Entry 1GAD (X-ray diffraction, 1.80 A resolution); this record covers chains O and P.

== Chain O (and P) ==
Molecule: D-glyceraldehyde-3-phosphate dehydrogenase
From: Escherichia coli
Notes: EC 1.2.1.12; chain P of this document is another copy of the same molecule, construct and numbering; everything in this record applies to it too
UniProtKB: P0A9B2 (G3P1_ECOLI); the construct lacks a stretch of the UniProt sequence and is renumbered around it, so the offset changes along the chain: 0-34 = UniProt 1-35; 36-122 = UniProt 36-122; 123-138 = UniProt 124-139; 141-330 = UniProt 141-330
Chain sequence (330 residues; each row starts with the number of its first residue; note: 3 numbers in that range are skipped by the numbering (no residue carries them; nothing is unmodelled there); numbering starts at 0):
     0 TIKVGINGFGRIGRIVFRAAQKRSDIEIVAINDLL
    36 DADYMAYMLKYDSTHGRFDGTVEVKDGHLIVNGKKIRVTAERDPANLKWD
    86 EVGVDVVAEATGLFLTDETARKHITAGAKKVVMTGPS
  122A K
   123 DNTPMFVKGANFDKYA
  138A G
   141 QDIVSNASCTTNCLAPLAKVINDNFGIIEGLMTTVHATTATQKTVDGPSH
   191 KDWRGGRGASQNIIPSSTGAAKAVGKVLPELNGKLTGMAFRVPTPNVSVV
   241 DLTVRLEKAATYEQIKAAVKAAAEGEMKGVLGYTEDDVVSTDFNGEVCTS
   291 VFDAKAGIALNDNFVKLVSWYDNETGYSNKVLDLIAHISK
Small-molecule neighbours: NAD (nicotinamide-adenine-dinucleotide): Asn-6, Gly-7, Phe-8, Gly-9, Arg-10, Ile-11, Asn-31, Asp-32, Leu-33, Glu-76, Arg-77, Ala-95, Thr-96, Gly-97, Leu-98, Phe-99, Leu-100, Thr-119, Gly-120, Cys-149, Thr-179, Ala-180, Pro-188, Asn-313, Glu-314, Tyr-317

== How chain O and chain P interact ==
Residue-residue contacts (94):
  Glu-169(O) / Arg-245(P)
  Glu-169(O) / Leu-300(P)
  Glu-169(O) / Asn-301(P)  hydrogen bond
  Glu-169(O) / Phe-304(P)
  Gly-170(O) / Leu-300(P)
  Gly-170(O) / Phe-304(P)
  Leu-171(O) / Thr-243(P)
  Leu-171(O) / Leu-300(P)  hydrophobic
  Leu-171(O) / Phe-304(P)  hydrophobic
  Leu-171(O) / Val-305(P)
  Leu-171(O) / Lys-306(P)
  Met-172(O) / Lys-306(P)
  Thr-173(O) / Asp-241(P)  hydrogen bond
  Thr-173(O) / Lys-306(P)  hydrogen bond
  Val-175(O) / Ile-203(P)
  Trp-193(O) / Asp-277(P)
  Arg-194(O) / Asp-276(P)
  Arg-194(O) / Asp-277(P)
  Arg-194(O) / Val-278(P)  hydrogen bond (side chain-backbone)
  Arg-194(O) / Val-279(P)
  Arg-194(O) / Asp-293(P)  salt bridge
  Arg-194(O) / Lys-295(P)
  Arg-194(O) / Ala-296(P)
  Arg-197(O) / Val-279(P)
  Arg-197(O) / Thr-281(P)
  Arg-197(O) / Asp-282(P)  salt bridge
  Gln-201(O) / Thr-281(P)
  Asn-202(O) / Val-279(P)
  Asn-202(O) / Ser-280(P)
  Asn-202(O) / Thr-281(P)  hydrogen bond
  Ile-203(O) / Val-175(P)  hydrophobic
  Ile-203(O) / Val-232(P)  hydrophobic
  Ile-203(O) / Val-279(P)
  Ile-203(O) / Ser-280(P)  hydrogen bond (backbone-side chain)
  Ile-203(O) / Trp-310(P)
  Ile-204(O) / Val-279(P)  hydrophobic
  Pro-205(O) / Val-278(P)
  Pro-205(O) / Trp-310(P)  hydrophobic
  Gly-223(O) / Leu-300(P)
  Lys-224(O) / Leu-300(P)
  Leu-225(O) / Leu-300(P)
  Thr-226(O) / Ile-298(P)
  Thr-226(O) / Leu-300(P)
  Gly-227(O) / Ile-298(P)
  Met-228(O) / Lys-306(P)
  Phe-230(O) / Asp-241(P)
  Val-232(O) / Val-232(P)  hydrophobic
  Pro-233(O) / Pro-233(P)
  Pro-233(O) / Thr-234(P)
  Thr-234(O) / Gln-201(P)
  Thr-234(O) / Pro-233(P)
  Val-237(O) / Ile-203(P)
  Val-239(O) / Phe-230(P)  hydrophobic
  Asp-241(O) / Thr-173(P)  hydrogen bond
  Asp-241(O) / Phe-230(P)
  Thr-243(O) / Leu-171(P)
  Thr-243(O) / Thr-243(P)
  Arg-245(O) / Arg-245(P)
  Asp-277(O) / Trp-193(P)
  Asp-277(O) / Arg-194(P)
  Val-278(O) / Arg-194(P)  hydrogen bond (backbone-side chain)
  Val-278(O) / Pro-205(P)
  Val-279(O) / Arg-194(P)
  Val-279(O) / Arg-197(P)
  Val-279(O) / Asn-202(P)
  Val-279(O) / Ile-203(P)
  Ser-280(O) / Gln-201(P)
  Ser-280(O) / Asn-202(P)  hydrogen bond
  Ser-280(O) / Ile-203(P)  hydrogen bond (side chain-backbone)
  Thr-281(O) / Arg-197(P)
  Thr-281(O) / Gln-201(P)
  Thr-281(O) / Asn-202(P)  hydrogen bond
  Asp-282(O) / Arg-197(P)  salt bridge
  Asp-293(O) / Arg-194(P)  salt bridge
  Lys-295(O) / Arg-194(P)
  Ala-296(O) / Arg-194(P)
  Ala-296(O) / Met-228(P)
  Ile-298(O) / Thr-226(P)
  Ile-298(O) / Gly-227(P)
  Leu-300(O) / Glu-169(P)
  Leu-300(O) / Gly-223(P)
  Leu-300(O) / Lys-224(P)
  Asn-301(O) / Glu-169(P)  hydrogen bond
  Phe-304(O) / Glu-169(P)
  Phe-304(O) / Gly-170(P)
  Phe-304(O) / Leu-171(P)  hydrophobic
  Phe-304(O) / Phe-304(P)  hydrophobic
  Val-305(O) / Leu-171(P)
  Lys-306(O) / Leu-171(P)
  Lys-306(O) / Met-172(P)
  Lys-306(O) / Thr-173(P)  hydrogen bond
  Lys-306(O) / Met-228(P)
  Trp-310(O) / Ile-203(P)
  Trp-310(O) / Pro-205(P)  hydrophobic
Also at the interface, not in a pair above, chain O (49 interface residues in all): Ser-200, Asp-276, Ala-299, Val-308
Also at the interface, not in a pair above, chain P (49 interface residues in all): Ser-200, Ile-204, Leu-225, Val-237, Val-239, Ala-299, Val-308

== Overview ==
Chain O and chain P each contribute 49 residues to their interface; the contacts include 13 hydrogen bonds and
4 salt bridges. Polar contacts include Arg-194(O)/Asp-293(P), Arg-197(O)/Asp-282(P) and Glu-169(O)/Asn-301(P).
Ligands of chain O: NAD.
Both chains are D-glyceraldehyde-3-phosphate dehydrogenase (Escherichia coli). Entry 1GAD (Comparison of the
structures of wild type and a N313T mutant of escherichia coli glyceraldehyde 3-phosphate ...) was determined
by X-ray diffraction (same publication as 1GAE).
